PDB entry 6LA3 | electron microscopy, 2.32 A resolution | chains B and C of the 4 polymer chains in the assembly

# Chain B
Name: Capsid protein VP2
Organism: Echovirus E11
Sequence (251 residues; row label = number of the first residue in the row):
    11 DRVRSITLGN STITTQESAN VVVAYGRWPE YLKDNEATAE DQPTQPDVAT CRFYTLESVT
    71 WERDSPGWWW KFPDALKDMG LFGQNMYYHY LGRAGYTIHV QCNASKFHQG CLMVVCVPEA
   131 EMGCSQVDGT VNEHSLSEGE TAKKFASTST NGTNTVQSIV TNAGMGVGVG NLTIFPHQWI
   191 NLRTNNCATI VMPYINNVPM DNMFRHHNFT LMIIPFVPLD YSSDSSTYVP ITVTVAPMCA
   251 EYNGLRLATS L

# Chain C
Name: Capsid protein VP3
Organism: Echovirus E11
Sequence (238 residues; each row starts with the number of its first residue):
     1 GLPVMNTPGS NQFLTSDDFQ SPSAMPQFDV TPELNIPGEV QNLMEIAEVD SVVPVNNVEG
    61 KLDTMEIYRI PVQSGNHQSS QVFGFQVQPG LDNVFKHTLL GEILNYYAHW SGSIKLTFVF
   121 CGSAMATGKF LLAYAPPGAN APKSRKDAML GTHIIWDVGL QSSCVLCIPW ISQTHYRLVQ
   181 QDEYTSAGNV TCWYQTGIVV PAGTPTSCSI MCFVSACNDF SVRLLKDTPF IEQSALLQ

# Interface between chain B and chain C
Contacting residue pairs (52):
  Tyr35(B) with Gly38(C)
  Arg37(B) with Asn35(C), hydrogen bond (side chain-backbone); Ile36(C); Pro37(C)
  Glu46(B) with Leu34(C); Asn35(C), hydrogen bond (side chain-backbone)
  Lys116(B) with Ala124(C); Met125(C)
  Phe117(B) with Ala202(C); Gly203(C); Thr204(C); Pro205(C)
  His118(B) with Ser123(C)
  Gln119(B) with Gly122(C); Ser123(C), hydrogen bond (side chain-backbone); Pro205(C); Ser207(C), hydrogen bond (side chain-backbone); Cys208(C), hydrogen bond
  Val170(B) with Met65(C), hydrophobic
  Thr171(B) with Asp63(C); Thr64(C)
  Val179(B) with Met65(C), hydrophobic; Tyr68(C)
  Gly180(B) with Ser51(C); Val52(C), hydrogen bond (backbone-backbone); Tyr68(C), hydrogen bond (backbone-side chain)
  Asn181(B) with Ser51(C); His97(C), hydrogen bond (side chain-backbone); Thr98(C); Leu99(C)
  Thr183(B) with Val49(C); Asp50(C), hydrogen bond (side chain-backbone); Ser51(C)
  Asn191(B) with Phe120(C), hydrogen bond (side chain-backbone); Cys121(C)
  Arg193(B) with Phe120(C); Gly122(C); Ser123(C), hydrogen bond (side chain-backbone); Ala124(C); Val158(C); Gly159(C), hydrogen bond (side chain-backbone)
  Asn206(B) with Ile36(C)
  Phe226(B) with Met65(C), hydrophobic; Arg69(C), hydrogen bond (backbone-side chain)
  Val227(B) with Cys121(C), hydrophobic; Ser209(C)
  Pro228(B) with Arg69(C)
  Asp230(B) with Pro205(C)
  Tyr231(B) with Pro205(C), hydrophobic
  Ser232(B) with Gly203(C); Thr204(C), hydrogen bond (side chain-backbone); Pro205(C)
Other interface residues (no listed pair), chain B (35 interface residues in all): Cys121, Ile169, Ile184, Trp189, Thr194, Pro203, Tyr204, Ile205, Asn207, Val208, Pro209, Ile224, Pro225
Other interface residues (no listed pair), chain C (38 interface residues in all): Ile46, Val119, Ala126, Ser162, Met211, Phe213

# In short
The interface between chain B and chain C involves 35 residues on one side and 38 on the other, with 14
hydrogen bonds. Polar pairs include Arg37(B)-Asn35(C), Glu46(B)-Asn35(C) and Gln119(B)-Ser123(C).
Chain B is Capsid protein VP2 and chain C is Capsid protein VP3, both from Echovirus E11; the structure,
Cryo-EM structure of full echovirus 11 particle at pH 7.4, was determined by electron microscopy together with
6LA4, 6LA5, 6LA6, 6LA7, 6LAO, 6LAP and 3 further entries from the same study.
